6O54 - chain X; structure by X-ray diffraction, 1.21 A resolution.

Chain X:
Molecule: HIV-1 protease
Source organism: Human immunodeficiency virus 1
Reference sequence: I7BFC3 (I7BFC3_9HIV1); residue numbers follow UniProt; this construct covers 1-99
Amino-acid sequence (99 residues; numbered 1 to 99; the number before each row is that of its first residue):
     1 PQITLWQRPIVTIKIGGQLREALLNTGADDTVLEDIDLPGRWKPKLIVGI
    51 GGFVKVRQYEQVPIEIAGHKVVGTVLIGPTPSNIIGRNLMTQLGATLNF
Differences from the reference sequence: engineered mutation N25 (Asp in I7BFC3), L46 (Met in I7BFC3), V48 (Gly in I7BFC3), A67 (Cys in I7BFC3), I77 (Val in I7BFC3), S82 (Ala in I7BFC3), L93 (Ile in I7BFC3), A95 (Cys in I7BFC3)
What the authors report for this chain:
  - conformationally variable residues (loop rearrangement): V48 to G52, F53

In short:
From the paper: conformational variability at V48 and F53.
Chain X is HIV-1 protease (Human immunodeficiency virus 1); the structure, Crystal Structure of multi-drug
resistant HIV-1 protease PR-S17 (D25N), was determined by X-ray diffraction (same publication as 6O48, 6O57,
6O5A and 6O5X).
